PDB entry 6UVN | electron microscopy, 3.10 A resolution | chains B and H of the 12 polymer chains in the assembly

== Chain B ==
Name: Cas8/5
From: Vibrio cholerae
Sequence (640 residues; numbered 1 to 640; the number before each row is that of its first residue):
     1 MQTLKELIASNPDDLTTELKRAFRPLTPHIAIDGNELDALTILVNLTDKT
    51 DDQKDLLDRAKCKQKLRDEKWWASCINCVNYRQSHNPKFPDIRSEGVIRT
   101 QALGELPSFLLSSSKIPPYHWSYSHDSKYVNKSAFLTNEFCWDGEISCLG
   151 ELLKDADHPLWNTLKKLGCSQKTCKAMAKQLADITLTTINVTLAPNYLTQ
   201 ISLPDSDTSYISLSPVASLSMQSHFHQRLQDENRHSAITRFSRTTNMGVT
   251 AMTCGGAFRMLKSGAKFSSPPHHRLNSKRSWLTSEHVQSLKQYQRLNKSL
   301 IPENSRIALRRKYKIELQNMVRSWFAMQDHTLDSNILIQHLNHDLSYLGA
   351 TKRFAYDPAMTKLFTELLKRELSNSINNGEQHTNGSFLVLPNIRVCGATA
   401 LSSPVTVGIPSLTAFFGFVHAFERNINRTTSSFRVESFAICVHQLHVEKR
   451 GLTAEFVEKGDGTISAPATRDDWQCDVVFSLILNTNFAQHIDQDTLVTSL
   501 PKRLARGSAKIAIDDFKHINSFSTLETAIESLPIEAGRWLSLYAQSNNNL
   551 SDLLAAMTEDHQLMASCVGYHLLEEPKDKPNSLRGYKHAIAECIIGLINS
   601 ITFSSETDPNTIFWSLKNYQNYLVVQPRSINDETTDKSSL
Disordered / not traced: 89-95, 243-255, 274-385, 631-640

== Chain H ==
Name: Cas7
From: Vibrio cholerae
Sequence (355 residues; numbered 1 to 355; the number before each row is that of its first residue):
     1 MADLKLPTNLAYERSIDPSDVCFFVVWPDDRKTPLTYNSRTLLGQMEAAS
    51 LAYDVSGQPIKSATAEALAQGNPHQVDFCHVPYGASHIECSFSVSFSSEL
   101 RQPYKCNSSKVKQTLVQLVELYETKIGWTELATRYLMNICNGKWLWKNTR
   151 KAYCWNIVLTPWPWNGEKVGFEDIRTNYTSRQDFKNNKNWSAIVEMIKTA
   201 FSSTDGLAIFEVRATLHLPTNAMVRPSQVFTEKESGSKSKSKTQNSRVFQ
   251 STTIDGERSPILGAFKTGAAIATIDDWYPEATEPLRVGRFGVHREDVTCY
   301 RHPSTGKDFFSILQQAEHYIEVLSANKTPAQETINDMHFLMANLIKGGMF
   351 QHKGD
Disordered / not traced: 1-3, 232-244, 354-355

== How chain B and chain H interact ==
Pairs across the interface (64; chain B residue first):
  A194(B) with T8(H)
  P195(B) with K353(H)
  N196(B) with T8(H), hydrogen bond (side chain-backbone); N9(H); Q351(H), hydrogen bond; K353(H)
  Q200(B) with K105(H)
  R394(B) with D20(H), salt bridge; C22(H)
  C396(B) with S19(H); D20(H)
  R428(B) with D205(H), salt bridge
  Q444(B) with T253(H); D255(H)
  H446(B) with S251(H), hydrogen bond (side chain-backbone); T252(H); T253(H)
  E448(B) with F249(H); Q250(H); S251(H), hydrogen bond (side chain-backbone)
  K449(B) with V229(H)
  R450(B) with Q250(H); S251(H), hydrogen bond (side chain-backbone); I261(H)
  G451(B) with V229(H)
  F456(B) with V292(H), hydrophobic
  V457(B) with R289(H); F290(H), hydrophobic
  K459(B) with H352(H), hydrogen bond
  T463(B) with H302(H)
  I464(B) with F290(H), hydrophobic; C299(H), hydrophobic
  T469(B) with F230(H)
  D471(B) with F230(H)
  D476(B) with S251(H); T252(H), hydrogen bond
  D494(B) with W162(H)
  V497(B) with W162(H), hydrophobic
  T498(B) with W162(H); D205(H); L207(H)
  K502(B) with D17(H); L207(H)
  R503(B) with E13(H), salt bridge; R14(H)
  G507(B) with R14(H)
  S508(B) with R14(H), hydrogen bond; D17(H), hydrogen bond; P18(H), hydrogen bond (side chain-backbone)
  K510(B) with D17(H), hydrogen bond (side chain-backbone); P18(H); S19(H); S93(H), hydrogen bond (side chain-backbone); V94(H); S95(H)
  A512(B) with E211(H)
  I513(B) with T160(H); W162(H), hydrophobic; I209(H); E211(H), hydrogen bond (backbone-side chain)
  F516(B) with W162(H); I209(H), hydrophobic
  N581(B) with N107(H)
  R584(B) with Y104(H), hydrogen bond
Interface residues without a listed pair, chain B (40 interface residues in all): Y197, K266, E455, E458, G462, L583
Interface residues without a listed pair, chain H (46 interface residues in all): E99, P161, G256, A264, V297, P303, F310, K346

== Summary ==
The interface between chain B and chain H involves 40 residues on one side and 46 on the other, with 14
hydrogen bonds and 3 salt bridges. Among the polar pairs are R394(B)-D20(H), R428(B)-D205(H) and
R503(B)-E13(H).
Here chain B is Cas8/5 and chain H is Cas7, both from Vibrio cholerae. Entry 6UVN (CryoEM structure of
VcCascasde-TniQ complex) was determined by electron microscopy.
